Entry 4A3C (X-ray diffraction, 3.50 A resolution); this record covers chains A and N of the 15 polymer chains in the assembly.

# Chain A
Molecule: DNA-directed RNA polymerase II subunit RPB1
Organism: Saccharomyces cerevisiae
Notes: EC 2.7.7.6
UniProt: P04050 (RPB1_YEAST); residues 1-1732 here = UniProt positions 1-1732
Sequence (1732 residues; numbered 1 to 1732; the number before each row is that of its first residue):
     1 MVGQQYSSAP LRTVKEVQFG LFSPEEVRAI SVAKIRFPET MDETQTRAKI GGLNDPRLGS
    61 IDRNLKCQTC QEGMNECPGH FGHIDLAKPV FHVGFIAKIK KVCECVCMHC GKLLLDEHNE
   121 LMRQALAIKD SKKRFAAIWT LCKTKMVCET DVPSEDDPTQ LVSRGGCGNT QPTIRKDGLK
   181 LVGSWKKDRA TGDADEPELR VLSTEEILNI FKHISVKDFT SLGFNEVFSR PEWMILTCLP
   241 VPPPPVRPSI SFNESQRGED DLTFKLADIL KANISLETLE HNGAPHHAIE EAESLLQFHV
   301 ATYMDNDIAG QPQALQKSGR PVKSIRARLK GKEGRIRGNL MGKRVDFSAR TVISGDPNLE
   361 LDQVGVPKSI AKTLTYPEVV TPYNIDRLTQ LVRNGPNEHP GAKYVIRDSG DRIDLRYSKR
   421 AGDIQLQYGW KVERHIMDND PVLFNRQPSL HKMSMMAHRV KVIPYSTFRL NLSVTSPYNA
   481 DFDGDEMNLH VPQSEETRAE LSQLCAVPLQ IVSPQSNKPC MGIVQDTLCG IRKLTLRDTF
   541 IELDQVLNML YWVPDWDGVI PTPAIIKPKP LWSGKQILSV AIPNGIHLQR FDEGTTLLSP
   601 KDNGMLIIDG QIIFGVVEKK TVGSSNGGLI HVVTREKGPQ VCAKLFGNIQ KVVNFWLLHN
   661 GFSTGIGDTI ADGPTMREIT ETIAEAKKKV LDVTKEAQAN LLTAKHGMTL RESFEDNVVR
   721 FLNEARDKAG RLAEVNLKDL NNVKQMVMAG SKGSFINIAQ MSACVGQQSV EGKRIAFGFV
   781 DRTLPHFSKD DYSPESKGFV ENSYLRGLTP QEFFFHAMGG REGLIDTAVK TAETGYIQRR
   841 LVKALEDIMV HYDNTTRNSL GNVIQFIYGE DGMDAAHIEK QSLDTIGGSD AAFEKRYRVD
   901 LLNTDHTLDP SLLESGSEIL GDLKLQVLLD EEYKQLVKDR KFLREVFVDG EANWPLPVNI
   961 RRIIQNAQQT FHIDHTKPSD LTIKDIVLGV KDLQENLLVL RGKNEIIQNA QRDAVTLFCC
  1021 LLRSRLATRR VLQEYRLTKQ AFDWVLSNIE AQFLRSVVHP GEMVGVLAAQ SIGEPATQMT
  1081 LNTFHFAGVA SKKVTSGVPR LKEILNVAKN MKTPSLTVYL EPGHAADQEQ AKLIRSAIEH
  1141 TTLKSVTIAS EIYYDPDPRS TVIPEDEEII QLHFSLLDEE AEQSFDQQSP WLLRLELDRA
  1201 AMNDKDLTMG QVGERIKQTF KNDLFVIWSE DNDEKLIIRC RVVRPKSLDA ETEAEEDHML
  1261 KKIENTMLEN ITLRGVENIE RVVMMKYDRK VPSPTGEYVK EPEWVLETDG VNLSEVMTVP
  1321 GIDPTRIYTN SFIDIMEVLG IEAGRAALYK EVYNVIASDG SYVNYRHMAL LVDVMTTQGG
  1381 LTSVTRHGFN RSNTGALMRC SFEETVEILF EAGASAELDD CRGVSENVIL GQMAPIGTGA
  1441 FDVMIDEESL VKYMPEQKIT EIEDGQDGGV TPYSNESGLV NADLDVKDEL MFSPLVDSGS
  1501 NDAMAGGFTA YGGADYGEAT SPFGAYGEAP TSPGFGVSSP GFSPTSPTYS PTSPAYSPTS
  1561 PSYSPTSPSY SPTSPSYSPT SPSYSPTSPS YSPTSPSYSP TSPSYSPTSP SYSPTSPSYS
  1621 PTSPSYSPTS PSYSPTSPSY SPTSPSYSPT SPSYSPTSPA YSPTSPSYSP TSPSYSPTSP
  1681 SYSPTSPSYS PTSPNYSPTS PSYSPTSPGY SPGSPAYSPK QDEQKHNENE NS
Unresolved in the structure: 1-2, 1081-1091, 1177-1186, 1244-1253, 1456-1732
Bound ions: Zn2+ site 1: Cys67, Cys70, Cys77, His80; Zn2+ site 2: Cys107, Cys110, Cys148, Cys167; Mg2+: Asp481, Asp483, Asp485 (shared with 1 residue of chain P)
Swiss-Prot annotation at these positions:
  - region: Pro248 to Asp260 (Lid loop), Asn306 to Lys323 (Rudder loop), Pro810 to Glu822 (Bridging helix)
  - binding site (Zn(2+)): Cys67, Cys70, Cys77, His80, Cys107, Cys110, Cys148, Cys167
  - binding site (Mg(2+)): Asp481, Asp483, Asp485
  - modified residue: Thr1471 (Phosphothreonine)
  - cross-link (Glycyl lysine isopeptide (Lys-Gly)): Lys695 (interchain with G-Cter in ubiquitin), Lys1246 (interchain with G-Cter in ubiquitin), Lys1350 (interchain with G-Cter in ubiquitin)
What the authors report for this chain:
  - mutagenesis - Q1078N, Q1078S: abolished growth (citing earlier work)

# Chain N
Molecule: Non template DNA
Sequence (14 nucleotides; each row starts with the number of its first residue):
     1 TAAGTACTTG AGCT
Unresolved in the structure: 1, 12-14

# Interface between chain A and chain N
Contacting residue pairs (7; chain A residue first):
  Lys100(A) with DT8(N), salt bridge to the phosphate
  Lys101(A) with DC7(N), salt bridge to the phosphate
  Trp139(A) with DC7(N), phosphate contact
  Lys1102(A) with DA2(N), sugar contact
  Ala1108(A) with DG4(N), phosphate contact
  His1387(A) with DG4(N), phosphate contact; DT5(N), sugar contact
Interface residues without a listed pair, chain A (9 interface residues in all): Asn1106, Lys1109, Lys1112
Interface residues without a listed pair, chain N (6 interface residues in all): DA3

# In short
9 residues of chain A and 6 residues of chain N are in contact; the contacts include 2 salt bridges. Polar
contacts include Lys100(A)-DT8(N) and Lys101(A)-DC7(N). From UniProt: 8 Zn2+-binding residues and 3
Mg2+-binding residues on chain A. From the paper: Q1078N and Q1078S of chain A abolish growth.
Here chain A is DNA-directed RNA polymerase II subunit RPB1 (Saccharomyces cerevisiae) and chain N is Non
template DNA. Entry 4A3C (RNA Polymerase II initial transcribing complex with a 5nt DNA-RNA hybrid) was
determined by X-ray diffraction (same publication as 4A3B, 4A3D, 4A3E, 4A3F, 4A3G, 4A3I and 4 further
entries).
